Entry 6K4Y (electron microscopy, 3.79 A resolution); this record covers chains M and T of the 10 polymer chains in the assembly.

Chain M:
Molecule: Middle transcription regulatory protein motA
Organism: Enterobacteria phage T4
UniProt: P22915 (MOTA_BPT4); numbering as in UniProt (aligned over 1-211)
Sequence (211 residues; each row starts with the number of its first residue):
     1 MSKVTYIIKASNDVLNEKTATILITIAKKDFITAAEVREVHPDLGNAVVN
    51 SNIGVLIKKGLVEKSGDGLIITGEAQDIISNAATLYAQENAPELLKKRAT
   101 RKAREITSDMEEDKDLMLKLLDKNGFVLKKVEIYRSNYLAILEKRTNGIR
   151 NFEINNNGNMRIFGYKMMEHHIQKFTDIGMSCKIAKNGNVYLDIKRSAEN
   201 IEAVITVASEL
Not modelled in the structure: 1-2
UniProt features mapped onto this chain:
  - DNA-binding region: Leu23 to Pro42 (H-T-H motif)
  - mutagenesis: Ala140 (A140D: Temperature-sensitive)

Chain T:
Molecule: 60-nt DNA strand
Sequence (60 nucleotides; each row starts with the number of its first residue):
     1 CCTGCATCCGTGAGTCGAGGGTAATAAACCATATGGATTATTAAGCAAAG
    51 CTTCTTTTCG
Not modelled in the structure: 14-26, 60

Interface between chain M and chain T:
Pairs across the interface - 15 pairs, chain M then chain T:
  Arg98(M) - DT53(T)  sugar contact
  Ala99(M) - DT52(T)  phosphate contact
  Ala99(M) - DT53(T)  phosphate contact
  Arg101(M) - DA49(T)  base contact
  Arg101(M) - DG50(T)  hydrogen bond to the base
  Arg101(M) - DC51(T)  sugar contact
  Lys129(M) - DT42(T)  salt bridge to the phosphate
  Arg135(M) - DG45(T)  base contact
  Arg145(M) - DA40(T)  salt bridge to the phosphate
  Arg145(M) - DT41(T)  salt bridge to the phosphate
  Arg150(M) - DT41(T)  base contact
  Arg150(M) - DT42(T)  base contact
  Tyr165(M) - DA40(T)  hydrogen bond to the phosphate
  Tyr165(M) - DT41(T)  base contact
  Lys166(M) - DA40(T)  salt bridge to the phosphate
Other interface residues (no listed pair), chain T (10 interface residues in all): DT39

In short:
9 residues of chain M face 10 of chain T across their interface; the contacts include 2 hydrogen bonds and 4
salt bridges. Polar pairs include Arg101(M)-DG50(T), Tyr165(M)-DA40(T) and Lys129(M)-DT42(T). Curated
annotation (UniProt) lists one mutagenesis site on chain M.
Here chain M is Middle transcription regulatory protein motA (Enterobacteria phage T4) and chain T is a 60-nt
DNA strand. Entry 6K4Y (CryoEM structure of sigma appropriation complex) was determined by electron
microscopy.
